PDB entry 7S6B | X-ray diffraction, 2.35 A resolution | chains A and D of the 5 polymer chains in the assembly

# Chain A
Molecule: Polyketide synthase
Source organism: Streptomyces lasalocidi
Notes: fragment: KS and AT domains, residues 1-924
Reference sequence: B6ZK67 (B6ZK67_STRLS); residue numbers follow UniProt; this construct covers 1-924
Amino-acid sequence (944 residues; row label = number of the first residue in the row; numbers below 1 keep their minus sign (Met-19 is residue -19)):
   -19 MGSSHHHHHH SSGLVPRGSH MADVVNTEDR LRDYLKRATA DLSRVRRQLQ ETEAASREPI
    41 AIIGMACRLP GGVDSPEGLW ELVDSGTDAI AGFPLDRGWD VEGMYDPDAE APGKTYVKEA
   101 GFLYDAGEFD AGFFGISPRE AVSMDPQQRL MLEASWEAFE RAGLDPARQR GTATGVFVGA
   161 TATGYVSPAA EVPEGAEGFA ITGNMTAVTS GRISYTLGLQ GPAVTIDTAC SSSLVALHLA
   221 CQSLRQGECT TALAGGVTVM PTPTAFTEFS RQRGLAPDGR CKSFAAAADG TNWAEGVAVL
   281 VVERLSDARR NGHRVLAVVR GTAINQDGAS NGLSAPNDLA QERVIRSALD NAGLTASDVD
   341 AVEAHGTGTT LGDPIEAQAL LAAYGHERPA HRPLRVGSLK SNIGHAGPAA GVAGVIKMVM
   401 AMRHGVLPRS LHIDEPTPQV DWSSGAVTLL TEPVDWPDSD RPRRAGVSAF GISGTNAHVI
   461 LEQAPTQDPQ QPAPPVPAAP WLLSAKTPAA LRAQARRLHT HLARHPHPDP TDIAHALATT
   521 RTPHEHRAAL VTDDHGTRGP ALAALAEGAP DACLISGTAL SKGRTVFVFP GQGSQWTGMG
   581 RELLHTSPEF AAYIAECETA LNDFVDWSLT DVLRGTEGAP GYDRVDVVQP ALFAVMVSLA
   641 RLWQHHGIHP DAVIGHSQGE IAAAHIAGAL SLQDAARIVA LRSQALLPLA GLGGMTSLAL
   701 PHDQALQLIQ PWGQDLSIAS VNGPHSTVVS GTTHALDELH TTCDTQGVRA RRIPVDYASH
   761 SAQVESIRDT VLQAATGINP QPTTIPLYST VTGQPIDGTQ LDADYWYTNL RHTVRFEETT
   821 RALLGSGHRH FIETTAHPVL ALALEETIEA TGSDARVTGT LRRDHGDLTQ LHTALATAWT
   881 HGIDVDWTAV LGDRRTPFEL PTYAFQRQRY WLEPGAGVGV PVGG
Unresolved in the structure: -19 to 13, 168-171, 469-471, 914-924
Differences from the reference sequence: initiating methionine (-19); expression tag (-18 to 0)
Reported in the primary citation:
  - catalytic residues: Ser657

# Chain D
Molecule: Polyketide synthase
Source organism: Streptomyces lasalocidi
Notes: fragment: KR domain, residues 925-1468
Reference sequence: B6ZK67 (B6ZK67_STRLS); numbering as in UniProt (aligned over 925-1468)
Amino-acid sequence (544 residues; each row starts with the number of its first residue):
   925 TSAEARFWDA VEDEDLEALV AAIGADGDDA SWAGVLPALA GWRRRQREQS ALDDLRYKVT
   985 WKPTAVADGA SATGTWLVVV PESLAGGGWP VVVARAVDQA GGRPVVLSVD AADGADRSRL
  1045 GLRIHEALGE GPVPDAVVSL LALDPSALPG LPDVPQALAS TAALVQALLD LGLEARLWCV
  1105 TSGAVSVSGA DGPSAPEQAA VWGFGRVAGL EHPHLWAGLV DLPPEADERT AARLVGVLAG
  1165 AGGEDQVALR SSGVFVRRLV RAPASEVPAV RSWKPGGTVL VTGGTGGLGR QVARWLARGG
  1225 ADHLLLVSRR GVDAPGADEL VDELTDLGAR VTVAACDVAD RDAVQRLLSE QVPSDAPLTA
  1285 VIHTAAVLDD GVIDSLSPER MEQVLRVKVG GAVHLYELTR ESDLSAFVLF SSFGSTFGLP
  1345 GLGNYAPGNA ALEALAEQWR AEGRPATAVG WGTWAGGGMA DGGVGERGRT HGIHELEPAL
  1405 ATAALEQALE RDESSPVIID IDWERFAVAF HAKRPTRGFE LVPEAQAALE AADGGPGPDG
  1465 GAGD
Unresolved in the structure: 947-953, 1382-1392, 1457-1468

# Interface between chain A and chain D
Residue-residue contacts - 23 pairs, chain A then chain D:
  Gly51(A) - Arg1157(D)
  Gly51(A) - Ser1176(D)
  Gly52(A) - Val990(D)
  Glu61(A) - Arg1153(D)  salt bridge
  Leu62(A) - Arg1153(D)
  Ser65(A) - Arg1153(D)  hydrogen bond
  Thr67(A) - Arg1153(D)  hydrogen bond
  Thr67(A) - Ser1175(D)
  Asp68(A) - Ser1175(D)  hydrogen bond (backbone-side chain)
  Asp68(A) - Ser1176(D)
  Ile70(A) - Ser1176(D)
  Ala71(A) - Ser1176(D)
  Gly72(A) - Pro987(D)
  Phe73(A) - Pro987(D)
  Leu75(A) - Thr984(D)
  Leu75(A) - Trp985(D)
  Leu75(A) - Lys986(D)
  Leu75(A) - Leu1445(D)
  Glu82(A) - Lys982(D)  salt bridge
  Glu99(A) - Ser1112(D)
  Tyr104(A) - Pro987(D)
  Tyr104(A) - Ala989(D)
  Asp105(A) - Ala989(D)
Interface residues without a listed pair, chain A (19 interface residues in all): Ala69, Asp76, Arg504
Interface residues without a listed pair, chain D (16 interface residues in all): Thr988, Gln1023, Phe1179
From the paper, about this interface:
  - pairs named by the authors: Glu82(A)-Lys982(D) (salt bridge)
  - interface residues, chain A: Glu61(A), Ser65(A), Thr67(A)
  - interface residues, chain D: Arg1153(D), Arg1157(D)

# In short
19 residues of chain A face 16 of chain D across their interface; the contacts include 3 hydrogen bonds and 2
salt bridges. Polar contacts include Glu61(A)-Arg1153(D), Glu82(A)-Lys982(D) and Ser65(A)-Arg1153(D). The
paper describes a salt bridge between Glu82(A) and Lys982(D). The paper reports the catalytic residue
Ser657(A); interface residues Glu61(A), Ser65(A) and Arg1153(D) among others.
Chain A is Polyketide synthase and chain D is Polyketide synthase, both from Streptomyces lasalocidi; the
structure, Crystal structure of modular polyketide synthase apo-Lsd14 from the Lasalocid biosynthesis pathway,
trapped in the transacylation ..., was determined by X-ray diffraction (same publication as 7S6C and 7S6D).
